Entry 4ODQ (X-ray diffraction, 2.00 A resolution); this record covers chains A and B.

Chain A:
Name: Peptidyl-prolyl cis-trans isomerase SlyD, Peptidyl-prolyl cis-trans isomerase FKBP1A chimera
Source organism: Thermus thermophilus
Notes: EC 5.2.1.8
UniProt: chimeric construct of Q5SLE7, P62942: residues 1-64 from Q5SLE7 (Q5SLE7_THET8) positions 1-64 (same numbers); residues 65-77 from P62942 positions 85-97 (UniProt number = residue number + 20); residues 78-101 from Q5SLE7 (Q5SLE7_THET8) positions 126-149 (UniProt number = residue number + 48)
Sequence (110 residues; each row starts with the number of its first residue):
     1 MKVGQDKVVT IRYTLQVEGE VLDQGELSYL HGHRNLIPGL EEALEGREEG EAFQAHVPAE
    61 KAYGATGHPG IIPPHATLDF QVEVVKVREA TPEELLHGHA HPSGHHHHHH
Disordered / not traced: 69-72
Sequence notes: expression tag (102-110)
Ion coordination: Ca2+ site 1 near Gln-16 (its only coordinating residue here); Ca2+ site 2: His-33, Asn-35; Ca2+ site 3 near Glu-49 (its only coordinating residue here); Ca2+ site 4 near Ala-52 (its only coordinating residue here); Ni2+: His-97, His-99, His-101, His-106, His-108, His-110
What the authors report for this chain:
  - catalytic residues: Tyr-63
  - mutagenesis - D23A, I37G, Y63A, Y63F: decreased catalytic activity
  - mutagenesis - Y63A: increased binding to affinity of the IF domain
  - mutagenesis - Y13F, N35A: unchanged catalytic activity
  - mutagenesis - Y63A: unchanged binding to FKBP domain
  - mutagenesis - Y63F (1.7-times): increased binding to FKBP domain
  - mutagenesis - Y63F: increased binding to IF domain

Chain B:
Name: 30S ribosomal protein S3
Notes: fragment: S3 peptide
UniProt: P0A7V3 (RS3_ECOLI); residues 11-25 here = UniProt positions 11-25
Sequence (16 residues; numbered 11 to 26; the number before each row is that of its first residue):
    11 RLGIVKPWNS TWFANX
Disordered / not traced: 11-12, 19-26
Modified / non-standard residues: NH2 (amino group) at position 26
Sequence notes: amidation (26)

Chain A / chain B interface:
Contacting residue pairs (14):
  Tyr-13(A) / Val-15(B)  hydrophobic
  Leu-15(A) / Ile-14(B)  hydrophobic
  Leu-22(A) / Ile-14(B)  hydrophobic
  Ser-28(A) / Lys-16(B)  hydrogen bond (backbone-side chain)
  Asn-35(A) / Lys-16(B)
  Asn-35(A) / Pro-17(B)
  Leu-36(A) / Val-15(B)
  Leu-36(A) / Lys-16(B)
  Ile-37(A) / Ile-14(B)
  Ile-37(A) / Val-15(B)  hydrogen bond (backbone-backbone)
  Leu-40(A) / Val-15(B)  hydrophobic
  Tyr-63(A) / Ile-14(B)  hydrogen bond (side chain-backbone)
  His-68(A) / Ile-14(B)
  Phe-80(A) / Val-15(B)  hydrophobic
Also at the interface, not in a pair above, chain A (13 interface residues in all): Leu-27, Tyr-29

Overview:
Chain A and chain B form an interface of 13 and 4 residues respectively, with 3 hydrogen bonds. Among the
polar pairs are Ser-28(A)/Lys-16(B), Tyr-63(A)/Ile-14(B) and Ile-37(A)/Val-15(B). The paper reports the
catalytic residue Tyr-63(A); D23A, I37G and Y63A of chain A, among others, reduce catalytic activity; 6
substitutions were tested in all.
Chain A is Peptidyl-prolyl cis-trans isomerase SlyD, Peptidyl-prolyl cis-trans isomerase FKBP1A chimera
(Thermus thermophilus) and chain B is 30S ribosomal protein S3; the structure, Structure of SlyD delta-IF from
Thermus thermophilus in complex with S3 peptide, was determined by X-ray diffraction (same publication as
4ODK, 4ODL, 4ODM, 4ODN and 4ODP).
